2E0A - chains A and B; structure by X-ray diffraction, 1.86 A resolution.

# Chain A (and B)
Protein: Pyruvate dehydrogenase kinase isozyme 4
From: Homo sapiens
Notes: EC 2.7.11.2; chain B of this document is another copy of the same molecule, construct and numbering; everything in this record applies to it too
Reference sequence: Q16654 (PDK4_HUMAN); numbering as in UniProt (aligned over 20-411)
Sequence (394 residues; numbered 18 to 411; the number before each row is that of its first residue):
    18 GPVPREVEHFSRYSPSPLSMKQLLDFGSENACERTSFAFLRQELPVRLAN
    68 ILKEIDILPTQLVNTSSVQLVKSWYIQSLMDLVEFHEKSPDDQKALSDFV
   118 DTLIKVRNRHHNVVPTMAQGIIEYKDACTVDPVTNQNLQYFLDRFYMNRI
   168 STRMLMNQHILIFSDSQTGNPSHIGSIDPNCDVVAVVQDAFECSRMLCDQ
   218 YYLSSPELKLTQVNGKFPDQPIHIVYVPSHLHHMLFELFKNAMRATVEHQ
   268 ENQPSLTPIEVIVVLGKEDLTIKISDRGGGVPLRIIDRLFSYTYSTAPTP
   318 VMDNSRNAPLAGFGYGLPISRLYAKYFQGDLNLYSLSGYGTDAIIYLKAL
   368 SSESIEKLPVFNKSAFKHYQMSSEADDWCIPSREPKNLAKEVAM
Disordered / not traced: 18-19, 46-48, 318-323, 387-411 (chain B: 18-19, 46-48, 316-326, 387-411)
Sequence notes: expression tag (18-19)
Bound ions: Mg2+: Asn-258 (together with AMP-PNP)
Small-molecule neighbours: AMP-PNP (ANP; phosphoaminophosphonic acid-adenylate ester): Glu-254, Lys-257, Asn-258, Ala-259, Arg-261, Ala-262, Asp-293, Gly-297, Val-298, Leu-306, Tyr-311, Ser-312, Thr-313, Leu-327, Ala-328, Gly-329, Phe-330, Gly-331, Tyr-332, Gly-333, Leu-334, Pro-335, Leu-350, Thr-358
Swiss-Prot annotation at these positions:
  - binding site (ATP): Glu-254 to Arg-261, Asp-293, Ser-312, Thr-313, Gly-329 to Leu-334
  - site (Interaction with the other subunit in the homodimer): Tyr-157, Arg-161, Trp-395

# How chain A and chain B interact
Residue-residue contacts (42):
  Val-230(A) / Gly-355(B)
  Val-230(A) / Tyr-356(B)  hydrophobic
  Ile-279(A) / Leu-353(B)  hydrophobic
  Ile-279(A) / Tyr-356(B)
  Val-281(A) / Leu-353(B)  hydrophobic
  Val-281(A) / Ser-354(B)
  Val-281(A) / Gly-355(B)
  Val-281(A) / Tyr-356(B)  hydrophobic
  Gly-283(A) / Ser-354(B)
  Glu-285(A) / Pro-299(B)
  Glu-285(A) / Arg-301(B)  salt bridge
  Asp-286(A) / Pro-299(B)
  Asp-286(A) / Leu-300(B)  hydrogen bond (side chain-backbone)
  Thr-288(A) / Leu-353(B)
  Lys-290(A) / Asp-359(B)  salt bridge
  Pro-299(A) / Glu-285(B)
  Pro-299(A) / Asp-286(B)
  Leu-300(A) / Asp-286(B)  hydrogen bond (backbone-side chain)
  Leu-300(A) / Tyr-363(B)  hydrophobic
  Arg-301(A) / Glu-285(B)  salt bridge
  Tyr-351(A) / Asn-349(B)
  Tyr-351(A) / Tyr-351(B)  hydrophobic
  Tyr-351(A) / Tyr-363(B)
  Ser-352(A) / Tyr-363(B)  hydrogen bond (backbone-side chain)
  Leu-353(A) / Ile-279(B)  hydrophobic
  Leu-353(A) / Val-281(B)  hydrophobic
  Leu-353(A) / Thr-288(B)
  Leu-353(A) / Ile-361(B)  hydrophobic
  Ser-354(A) / Val-281(B)
  Ser-354(A) / Leu-282(B)
  Ser-354(A) / Gly-283(B)  hydrogen bond (backbone-backbone)
  Ser-354(A) / Asp-286(B)
  Gly-355(A) / Val-281(B)
  Tyr-356(A) / Val-230(B)  hydrophobic
  Tyr-356(A) / Ile-279(B)
  Tyr-356(A) / Val-281(B)  hydrophobic
  Asp-359(A) / Lys-290(B)  salt bridge
  Asp-359(A) / Tyr-351(B)  hydrogen bond
  Ile-361(A) / Leu-353(B)  hydrophobic
  Tyr-363(A) / Leu-300(B)  hydrophobic
  Tyr-363(A) / Tyr-351(B)
  Tyr-363(A) / Ser-352(B)  hydrogen bond (side chain-backbone)
Other interface residues (no listed pair), chain A (24 interface residues in all): Gly-232, Leu-282, Val-298, Gln-345
Other interface residues (no listed pair), chain B (26 interface residues in all): Gly-232, Lys-284, Asp-347, Leu-350

# Summary
Chain A and chain B form an interface of 24 and 26 residues respectively; the contacts include 6 hydrogen
bonds and 4 salt bridges. Polar pairs include Glu-285(A)/Arg-301(B), Lys-290(A)/Asp-359(B) and
Asp-286(A)/Leu-300(B). Ligands of chain A: AMP-PNP.
Chain A and chain B are both Pyruvate dehydrogenase kinase isozyme 4 (Homo sapiens); the structure, Crystal
structure of human pyruvate dehydrogenase kinase 4 in complex with AMPPNP, was determined by X-ray diffraction
(same publication as 2ZDX and 2ZDY).
